6ORH - chains A and B; structure by X-ray diffraction, 1.62 A resolution.

== Chain A (and B) ==
Name: Glycoside hydrolase
Source organism: Streptococcus pneumoniae serotype 4 (strain ATCC BAA-334 / TIGR4)
Notes: chain B of this document is another copy of the same molecule, construct and numbering; everything in this record applies to it too
UniProtKB: A0A0H2US78 (A0A0H2US78_STRPN); residues 1-451 here = UniProt positions 1-451
Sequence (451 residues; each row starts with the number of its first residue):
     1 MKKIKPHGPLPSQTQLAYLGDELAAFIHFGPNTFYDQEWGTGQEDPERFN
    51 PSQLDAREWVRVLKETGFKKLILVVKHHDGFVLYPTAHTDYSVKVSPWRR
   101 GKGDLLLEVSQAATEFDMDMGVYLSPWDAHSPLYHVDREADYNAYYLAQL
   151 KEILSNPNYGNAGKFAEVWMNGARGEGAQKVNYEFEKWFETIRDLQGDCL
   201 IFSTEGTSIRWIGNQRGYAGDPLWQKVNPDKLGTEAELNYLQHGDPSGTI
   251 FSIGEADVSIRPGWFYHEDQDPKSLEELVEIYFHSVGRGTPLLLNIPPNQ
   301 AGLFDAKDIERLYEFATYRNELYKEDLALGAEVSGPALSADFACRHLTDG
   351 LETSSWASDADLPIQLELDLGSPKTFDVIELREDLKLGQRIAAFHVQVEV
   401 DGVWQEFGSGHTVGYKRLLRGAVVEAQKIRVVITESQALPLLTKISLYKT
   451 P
Unresolved in the structure: 1-2
Construct notes: engineered mutation Asn-171 (Asp in A0A0H2US78), Gln-215 (Glu in A0A0H2US78)
From the paper describing this entry:
  - binding site for alpha-L-fucopyranose: Trp-264
  - binding site for beta-D-galactopyranose: Trp-211
  - mutagenesis - D171N/E215Q: abolished catalytic activity

== Interface between chain A and chain B ==
Pairs across the interface (35):
  Glu-176(A) / Trp-404(B)
  Glu-176(A) / Arg-430(B)  salt bridge
  Trp-211(A) / Glu-406(B)
  Asn-214(A) / Glu-406(B)
  Gln-215(A) / Glu-406(B)  hydrogen bond (backbone-side chain)
  Arg-216(A) / Glu-406(B)  salt bridge
  Arg-216(A) / Phe-407(B)
  Arg-216(A) / Gly-408(B)
  Arg-216(A) / Ser-409(B)
  Glu-237(A) / Ala-393(B)
  Glu-237(A) / Thr-434(B)  hydrogen bond
  Glu-237(A) / Glu-435(B)
  Leu-238(A) / His-395(B)
  Asn-239(A) / Ala-393(B)
  Asn-239(A) / Gly-410(B)  hydrogen bond (side chain-backbone)
  Asn-239(A) / His-411(B)  hydrogen bond
  Gln-242(A) / Ser-409(B)
  His-243(A) / His-411(B)  hydrogen bond
  Ala-393(A) / Glu-237(B)
  Ala-393(A) / Asn-239(B)
  His-395(A) / Leu-238(B)
  Val-403(A) / Trp-39(B)  hydrophobic
  Trp-404(A) / Glu-176(B)
  Glu-406(A) / Trp-211(B)
  Glu-406(A) / Asn-214(B)
  Glu-406(A) / Gln-215(B)  hydrogen bond (side chain-backbone)
  Glu-406(A) / Arg-216(B)  salt bridge
  Gly-408(A) / Arg-216(B)
  Ser-409(A) / Arg-216(B)  hydrogen bond
  Ser-409(A) / Gln-242(B)
  Gly-410(A) / Asn-239(B)  hydrogen bond (backbone-side chain)
  His-411(A) / Asn-239(B)  hydrogen bond
  His-411(A) / His-243(B)  hydrogen bond
  Arg-430(A) / Glu-176(B)  salt bridge
  Thr-434(A) / Glu-237(B)  hydrogen bond
Other interface residues (no listed pair), chain A (28 interface residues in all): Trp-39, Gly-213, Glu-276, Ala-392, Gln-405, Phe-407, Glu-435
Other interface residues (no listed pair), chain B (28 interface residues in all): Glu-38, Gly-213, Glu-276, Ala-392, Val-403

== Overview ==
Chain A and chain B each contribute 28 residues to their interface; the contacts include 11 hydrogen bonds and
4 salt bridges. Polar pairs include Glu-176(A)/Arg-430(B), Arg-216(A)/Glu-406(B) and Gln-215(A)/Glu-406(B).
From the paper: a binding site for alpha-L-fucopyranose at Trp-264(A); D171N/E215Q of chain A abolish
catalytic activity.
Chain A and chain B are both Glycoside hydrolase (Streptococcus pneumoniae serotype 4 (strain ATCC BAA-334 /
TIGR4)); the structure, Crystal structure of SpGH29, was determined by X-ray diffraction (same publication as
6OR4, 6ORF and 6ORG).
